PDB entry 4LBN | X-ray diffraction, 1.70 A resolution | chain A

== Chain A ==
Molecule: Galectin-3
From: Homo sapiens
Reference sequence: P17931 (LEG3_HUMAN); residue numbers follow UniProt; this construct covers 112-250
Amino-acid sequence (139 residues; numbered 112 to 250; the number before each row is that of its first residue):
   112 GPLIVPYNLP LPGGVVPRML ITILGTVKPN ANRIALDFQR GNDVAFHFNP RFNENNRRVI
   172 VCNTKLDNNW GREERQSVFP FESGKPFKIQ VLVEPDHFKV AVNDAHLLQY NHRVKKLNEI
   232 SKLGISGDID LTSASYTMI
Curated features (UniProtKB/Swiss-Prot):
  - motif: K226 to D241 (Nuclear export signal)
  - binding site (a beta-D-galactoside): W181 to Q187
  - modified residue: S188 (Phosphoserine)

== Summary ==
From UniProt: 7 beta-D-galactoside-binding residues.
Chain A is Galectin-3 (Homo sapiens); the structure, Crystal structure of Human galectin-3 CRD in complex with
LNnT, was determined by X-ray diffraction together with 4LBJ, 4LBK, 4LBL, 4LBM and 4LBO from the same study.
